PDB entry 2XFS | X-ray diffraction, 1.80 A resolution | chain A

Chain A:
Protein: ORF12
From: Streptomyces clavuligerus
Reference sequence: Q83Z62 (Q83Z62_STRCL); residue numbers follow UniProt; this construct covers 1-458
Amino-acid sequence (458 residues; numbered 1 to 458; the number before each row is that of its first residue):
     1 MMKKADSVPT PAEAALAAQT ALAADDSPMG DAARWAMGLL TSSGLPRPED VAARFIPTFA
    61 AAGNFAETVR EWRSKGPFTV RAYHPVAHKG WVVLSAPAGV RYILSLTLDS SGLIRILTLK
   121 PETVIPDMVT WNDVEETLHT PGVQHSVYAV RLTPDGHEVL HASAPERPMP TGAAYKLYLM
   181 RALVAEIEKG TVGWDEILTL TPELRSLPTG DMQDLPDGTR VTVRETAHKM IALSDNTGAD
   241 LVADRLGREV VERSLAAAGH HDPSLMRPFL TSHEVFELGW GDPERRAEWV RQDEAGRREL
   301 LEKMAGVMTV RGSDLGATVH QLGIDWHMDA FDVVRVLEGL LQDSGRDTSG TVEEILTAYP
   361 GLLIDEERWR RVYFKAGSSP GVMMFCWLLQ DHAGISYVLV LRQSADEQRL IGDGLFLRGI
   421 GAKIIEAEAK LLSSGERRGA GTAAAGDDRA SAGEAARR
Unresolved in the structure: 1-7, 44-46, 60-63, 435-458
Differences from the reference sequence: engineered mutation Ala173 (Ser in Q83Z62)
Small-molecule neighbours:
  - clavulanic acid (J01; (2R,3Z,5R)-3-(2-hydroxyethylidene)-7-oxo-4-oxa-1-azabicyclo[3.2.0]heptane-2-carboxylic acid), molecule 1: His84, Trp91, Val93, Ile103, Thr123, Ile125, Leu362, Leu415, Arg418, Gly419, Ala422, Lys423
  - clavulanic acid (J01), molecule 2: Lys89, Ala173, Thr209, Ser234, Tyr359, Phe374, Lys375, Ala376, Gly377, Ser378, Met383, Phe385, Asp413, Arg418

In short:
Ligands of chain A: clavulanic acid.
Chain A is ORF12 (Streptomyces clavuligerus); the structure, Structural and mechanistic studies on a
cephalosporin esterase from the clavulanic acid biosynthesis pathway, was determined by X-ray diffraction
(same publication as 2XF3, 2XFT, 2XGN and 2XH9).
